6VYF - chains A and B of the 4 polymer chains in the assembly; structure by electron microscopy, 3.30 A resolution.

== Chain A (and B) ==
Protein: Phosphotransferase
From: Plasmodium vivax
Notes: EC 2.7.1.-; chain B of this document is another copy of the same molecule, construct and numbering; everything in this record applies to it too
UniProt: A0A1G4HFC9 (A0A1G4HFC9_PLAVI); residues 1-493 here = UniProt positions 1-493
Sequence (505 residues; row label = number of the first residue in the row; numbers below 1 keep their minus sign (Met-11 is residue -11)):
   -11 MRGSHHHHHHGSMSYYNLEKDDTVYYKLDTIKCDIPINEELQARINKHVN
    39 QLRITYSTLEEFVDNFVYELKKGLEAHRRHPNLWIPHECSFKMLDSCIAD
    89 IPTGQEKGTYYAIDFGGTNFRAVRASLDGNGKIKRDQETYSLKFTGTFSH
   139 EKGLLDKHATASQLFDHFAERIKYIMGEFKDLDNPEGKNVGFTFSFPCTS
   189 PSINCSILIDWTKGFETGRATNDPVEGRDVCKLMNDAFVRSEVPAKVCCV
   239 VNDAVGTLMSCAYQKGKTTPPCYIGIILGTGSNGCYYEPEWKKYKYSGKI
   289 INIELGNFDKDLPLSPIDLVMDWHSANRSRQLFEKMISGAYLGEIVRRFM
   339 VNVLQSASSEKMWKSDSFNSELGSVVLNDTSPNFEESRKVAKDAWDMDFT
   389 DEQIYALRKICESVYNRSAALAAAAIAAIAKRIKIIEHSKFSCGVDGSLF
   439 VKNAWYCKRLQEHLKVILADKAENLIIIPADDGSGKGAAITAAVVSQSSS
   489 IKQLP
Disordered / not traced: -11 to 16, 131-151, 171-175, 200-212, 488-493
Differences from the reference sequence: expression tag (-11 to 0)
From the paper describing this entry:
  - self-association interface (contacts with another copy of this molecule); pairs are residue here / residue on that copy: Asn53-Lys60 (hydrogen bond), Tyr56-Tyr56, Ser344-Trp351 (hydrogen bond), Tyr44, Asn70, Leu71, Trp72, Ile73, Pro74, Ile195, Ile197, Pro304, Pro304, Leu307, Val308, Trp311, Val339, Val339, Trp351

== How chain A and chain B interact ==
Contacting residue pairs - 17 pairs, chain A then chain B:
  Leu302(A) - Trp311(B)  hydrogen bond (backbone-side chain)
  Pro304(A) - Trp311(B)
  Leu307(A) - Leu307(B)
  Leu307(A) - Trp311(B)
  Val308(A) - Pro304(B)  hydrophobic
  Val308(A) - Val308(B)  hydrophobic
  Trp311(A) - Leu302(B)  hydrogen bond (side chain-backbone)
  Trp311(A) - Pro304(B)
  Trp311(A) - Leu307(B)
  Gln343(A) - Trp351(B)
  Ser344(A) - Ser346(B)
  Ser344(A) - Ser347(B)
  Ser344(A) - Trp351(B)  hydrogen bond
  Ser346(A) - Ser344(B)
  Ser347(A) - Ser344(B)
  Trp351(A) - Gln343(B)
  Trp351(A) - Ser344(B)  hydrogen bond
Also at the interface, not in a pair above, chain A (13 interface residues in all): Gln39, Ser303, His312
Also at the interface, not in a pair above, chain B (14 interface residues in all): Gln39, Ser303, His312, Val339

== Overview ==
13 residues of chain A face 14 of chain B across their interface, with 4 hydrogen bonds. Among the polar pairs
are Leu302(A)-Trp311(B) and Ser344(A)-Trp351(B). From the paper: a self-association interface involving
Tyr44(A), Asn53(A) and Tyr56(A) among others.
Both chains are Phosphotransferase (Plasmodium vivax). Entry 6VYF (Cryo-EM structure of Plasmodium vivax
hexokinase (Open state)) was determined by electron microscopy together with 6VYG from the same study.
